PDB entry 2HE5 | X-ray diffraction, 2.90 A resolution | chains A and C

[Chain A (and C)]
Name: Aldo-keto reductase family 1, member C21
Source organism: Mus musculus
Notes: chain C of this document is another copy of the same molecule, construct and numbering; everything in this record applies to it too
Reference sequence: Q9CX32 (Q9CX32_MOUSE); residue numbers follow UniProt; this construct covers 1-323
Sequence (323 residues; numbered 1 to 323; the number before each row is that of its first residue):
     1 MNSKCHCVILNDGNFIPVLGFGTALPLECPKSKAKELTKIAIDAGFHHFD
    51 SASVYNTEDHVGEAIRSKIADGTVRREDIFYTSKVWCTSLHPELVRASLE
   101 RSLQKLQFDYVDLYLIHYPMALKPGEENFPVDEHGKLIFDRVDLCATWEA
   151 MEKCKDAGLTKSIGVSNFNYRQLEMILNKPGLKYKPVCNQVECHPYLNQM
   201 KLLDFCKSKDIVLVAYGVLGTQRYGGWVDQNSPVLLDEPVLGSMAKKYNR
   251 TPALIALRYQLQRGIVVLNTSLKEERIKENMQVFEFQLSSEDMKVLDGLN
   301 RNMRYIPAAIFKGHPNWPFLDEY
Not modelled in the structure: 1-5 (chain C: 1-5, 222-225)
Ligand contacts: NADPH (NDP; NADPH dihydro-nicotinamide-adenine-dinucleotide phosphate): Gly22, Thr23, Ala24, Asp50, Tyr55, Lys84, His117, Tyr118, Ser166, Asn167, Gln190, Tyr216, Gly217, Val218, Leu219, Leu236, Ala253, Leu268, Asn269, Thr270, Ser271, Leu272, Lys273, Arg276, Glu279, Asn280

[How chain A and chain C interact]
Contacting residue pairs (39; chain A residue first):
  Leu25(A) with Trp227(C)
  Pro26(A) with Gln230(C)
  Leu27(A) with Gln230(C); Asn231(C)
  Glu28(A) with Gln230(C), hydrogen bond
  Val54(A) with Trp227(C), hydrophobic
  Tyr55(A) with Trp227(C)
  Trp86(A) with Val228(C), hydrophobic
  Tyr118(A) with Val228(C)
  Phe129(A) with Val228(C); Asn231(C); Ser232(C); Pro233(C), hydrophobic
  Val131(A) with Pro233(C), hydrophobic
  Glu133(A) with Arg301(C), hydrogen bond (backbone-side chain)
  His134(A) with Arg301(C), hydrogen bond (backbone-side chain)
  Gly135(A) with Arg301(C)
  Thr221(A) with Gly226(C), hydrogen bond (side chain-backbone)
  Arg223(A) with Gly226(C)
  Trp227(A) with Leu25(C), hydrogen bond (side chain-backbone); Val54(C); Tyr55(C), hydrophobic
  Val228(A) with Tyr118(C); Phe129(C); Ile306(C), hydrophobic
  Asp229(A) with Ala308(C); Ala309(C), hydrogen bond (side chain-backbone); Ile310(C), hydrogen bond (side chain-backbone)
  Gln230(A) with Leu27(C)
  Asn231(A) with Phe129(C)
  Ser232(A) with Ile310(C)
  Pro233(A) with Val131(C); Gly135(C)
  Arg301(A) with Gly135(C)
  Ile306(A) with Gly226(C)
  Ala308(A) with Asp229(C), hydrogen bond (backbone-side chain)
  Ala309(A) with Asp229(C), hydrogen bond (backbone-side chain)
  Ile310(A) with Asp229(C); Ser232(C)
Also at the interface, not in a pair above, chain A (30 interface residues in all): Ala24, Gly226, Pro307
Also at the interface, not in a pair above, chain C (27 interface residues in all): Ala24, Trp86, Glu133, His134, Thr221, Phe311

[In short]
Chain A and chain C form an interface of 30 and 27 residues respectively, with 9 hydrogen bonds. Among the
polar pairs are Glu28(A)-Gln230(C), Glu133(A)-Arg301(C) and His134(A)-Arg301(C). Chain A binds NADPH.
Chain A and chain C are both Aldo-keto reductase family 1, member C21 (Mus musculus); the structure, Crystal
structure of 17alpha-hydroxysteroid dehydrogenase in binary complex with NADP(H) in an open conformation, was
determined by X-ray diffraction (same publication as 2HDJ, 2HE8 and 2HEJ).
